Entry 6Z1U (electron microscopy, 3.47 A resolution); this record covers chains D and J of the 21 polymer chains in the assembly.

== Chain D ==
Protein: ATP synthase subunit beta, mitochondrial
Source organism: Bos taurus
Notes: EC 7.1.2.2
UniProt: P00829 (ATPB_BOVIN); residues 1-482 here correspond to UniProt positions 47-528 (UniProt number = residue number + 46)
Amino-acid sequence (482 residues; row label = number of the first residue in the row):
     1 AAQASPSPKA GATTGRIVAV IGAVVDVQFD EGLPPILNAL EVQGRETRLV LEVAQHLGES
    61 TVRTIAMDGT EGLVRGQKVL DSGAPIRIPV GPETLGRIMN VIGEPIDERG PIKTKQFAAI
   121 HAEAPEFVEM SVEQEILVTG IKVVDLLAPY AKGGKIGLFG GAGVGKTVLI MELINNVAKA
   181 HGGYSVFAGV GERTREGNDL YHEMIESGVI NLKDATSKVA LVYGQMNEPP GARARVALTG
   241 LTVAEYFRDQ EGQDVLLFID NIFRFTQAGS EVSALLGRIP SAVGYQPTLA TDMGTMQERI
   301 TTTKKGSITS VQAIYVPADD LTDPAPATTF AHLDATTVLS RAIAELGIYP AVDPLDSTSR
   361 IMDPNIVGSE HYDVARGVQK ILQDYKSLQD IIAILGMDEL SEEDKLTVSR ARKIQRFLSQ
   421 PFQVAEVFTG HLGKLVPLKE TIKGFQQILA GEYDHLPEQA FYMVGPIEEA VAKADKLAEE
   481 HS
Unresolved in the structure: 1-12, 482
Metal / ion sites: Mg2+: Thr167, Glu192 (together with ADP)
Ligand contacts:
  - ADP (adenosine-5'-diphosphate): Gly161, Ala162, Gly163, Val164, Gly165, Lys166, Thr167, Val168, Glu192, Arg193, Tyr349, Phe422, Ala425, Phe428, Thr429
  - ATP (adenosine-5'-triphosphate): Ser359, Met362, Asp363, Tyr372, Arg376
UniProt features mapped onto this chain:
  - binding site (ADP): Gly163, Val164, Gly165, Lys166, Thr167, Val168
  - binding site (ATP): Gly163, Gly165, Lys166, Thr167, Val168, Arg193
  - binding site (phosphate): Gly163, Val164, Gly165, Lys166, Thr167
  - binding site (Mg(2+)): Thr167, Glu192
  - modified residue: Lys78 (N6-acetyllysine), Lys115 (N6-acetyllysine), Lys152 (N6-acetyllysine), Lys213 (N6-acetyllysine), Lys218 (N6-acetyllysine), Thr266 (Phosphothreonine), Ser369 (Phosphoserine), Lys380 (N6-acetyllysine), Ser387 (Phosphoserine), Lys434 (N6-acetyllysine), Lys439 (N6-acetyllysine), Lys476 (N6-acetyllysine)
  - glycosylation: Ser60 (O-linked (GlcNAc) serine)

== Chain J ==
Protein: ATPase inhibitor, mitochondrial
Source organism: Bos taurus
UniProt: P01096 (ATIF1_BOVIN); residues 1-60 here correspond to UniProt positions 26-85 (UniProt number = residue number + 25)
Amino-acid sequence (66 residues; each row starts with the number of its first residue):
     1 GSESGDNVRS SAGAVRDAGG AFGKREQAEE ERYFRARAKE QLAALKKHHE NEISHHAKEI
    61 HHHHHH
Unresolved in the structure: 1-7, 55-66
Differences from the reference sequence: expression tag (61-66)
UniProt features mapped onto this chain:
  - region: Gly1 to Gln27 (N-terminal inhibitory region), His49 to Ile60 (Antiparallel alpha-helical coiled coil region)
  - site (Participates in pH sensing): Glu26, His49

== Chain D / chain J interface ==
Contacting residue pairs - 39 pairs, chain D then chain J:
  Leu346(D) - Gln27(J)
  Tyr385(D) - Glu30(J)  hydrogen bond
  Lys386(D) - Gly13(J)
  Gln389(D) - Arg16(J)
  Gln389(D) - Glu26(J)
  Asp390(D) - Ala12(J)
  Asp390(D) - Gly13(J)  hydrogen bond (side chain-backbone)
  Asp390(D) - Ala14(J)
  Asp390(D) - Val15(J)
  Ile392(D) - Glu26(J)
  Ala393(D) - Val15(J)  hydrophobic
  Ala393(D) - Arg25(J)  hydrogen bond (backbone-side chain)
  Ala393(D) - Glu26(J)
  Gly396(D) - Glu29(J)
  Met397(D) - Tyr33(J)  hydrophobic
  Met397(D) - Phe34(J)  hydrophobic
  Asp398(D) - Tyr33(J)
  Lys405(D) - Tyr33(J)
  Val408(D) - Phe34(J)  hydrophobic
  Ser409(D) - Phe34(J)
  Arg412(D) - Glu30(J)  salt bridge
  Arg412(D) - Glu31(J)  salt bridge
  Arg412(D) - Phe34(J)
  Asp454(D) - Gln41(J)
  His455(D) - Gln41(J)
  Leu456(D) - Gln41(J)
  Pro457(D) - Gln41(J)
  Glu458(D) - Phe34(J)
  Gln459(D) - Leu42(J)
  Ala474(D) - Leu45(J)
  Asp475(D) - His49(J)
  Leu477(D) - Leu42(J)
  Ala478(D) - Leu42(J)  hydrophobic
  Ala478(D) - Leu45(J)  hydrophobic
  Ala478(D) - Lys46(J)
  Glu479(D) - His49(J)  salt bridge
  His481(D) - Leu42(J)
  His481(D) - Ala43(J)
  His481(D) - Lys46(J)
Other interface residues (no listed pair), chain D (28 interface residues in all): Ser387, Ile394
Other interface residues (no listed pair), chain J (23 interface residues in all): Phe22, Ala38, Lys39, Glu50

== Summary ==
28 residues of chain D and 23 residues of chain J are in contact, with 3 hydrogen bonds and 3 salt bridges.
Polar contacts include Arg412(D)-Glu30(J), Arg412(D)-Glu31(J) and Glu479(D)-His49(J). Chain D binds ATP and
ADP.
Here chain D is ATP synthase subunit beta, mitochondrial and chain J is ATPase inhibitor, mitochondrial, both
from Bos taurus. Entry 6Z1U (bovine ATP synthase F1c8-peripheral stalk domain, state 3) was determined by
electron microscopy, deposited together with 6Z1R, 6ZG7, 6ZG8 and 6ZIK.
